PDB entry 4AFD | X-ray diffraction, 1.34 A resolution | chain A

# Chain A
Name: Endoglucanase CEL5A
From: Eubacterium cellulosolvens
Notes: fragment: n-terminal carbohydrate binding module, residues 40-170
Reference sequence: Q3LHN3 (Q3LHN3_9FIRM); residue numbers follow UniProt; this construct covers 40-170
Chain sequence (135 residues; numbered 36 to 170; the number before each row is that of its first residue):
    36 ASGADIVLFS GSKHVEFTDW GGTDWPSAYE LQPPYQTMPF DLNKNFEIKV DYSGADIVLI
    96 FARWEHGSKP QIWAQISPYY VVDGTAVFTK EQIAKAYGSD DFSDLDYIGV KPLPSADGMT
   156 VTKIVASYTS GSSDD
Unresolved in the structure: 36-37, 167-170
Construct notes: expression tag (36-39)
Reported in the primary citation:
  - mutagenesis - W55A, W60A, W99A, Q106A, W108A: abolished binding to cellohexaose
  - mutagenesis - W55A, W60A, W99A, W108A: abolished binding to beta-glucan
  - mutagenesis - Q110A: decreased binding to cellohexaose
  - mutagenesis - Q110A: decreased binding to beta-glucan
  - mutagenesis - W55A, Q106A: unchanged binding to xyloglucan
  - mutagenesis - Q106A: unchanged binding to barley beta-glucan
  - specificity-determining residues: Gln-106

# Summary
The paper reports that W55A, W60A and W99A, among others, abolish binding to cellohexaose; the specificity
determinant Gln-106; 6 substitutions were tested in all.
Chain A is Endoglucanase CEL5A (Eubacterium cellulosolvens); the structure, Structural and biochemical
characterization of a novel Carbohydrate Binding Module of endoglucanase Cel5A from Eubacterium cellulosolvens
..., was determined by X-ray diffraction together with 4AEM, 4AEK, 2YPJ, 4AFM and 4BA6 from the same study.
